PDB entry 4KT5 | X-ray diffraction, 2.70 A resolution | chains A and B of the 3 polymer chains in the assembly

Chain A (and B):
Protein: GrlR
From: Escherichia coli
Notes: chain B of this document is another copy of the same molecule, construct and numbering; everything in this record applies to it too
UniProtKB: Q7DB61 (Q7DB61_ECO57); residue numbers follow UniProt; this construct covers 1-123
Chain sequence (127 residues; numbered -3 to 123; the number before each row is that of its first residue; numbers below 1 keep their minus sign (Ala-3 is residue -3)):
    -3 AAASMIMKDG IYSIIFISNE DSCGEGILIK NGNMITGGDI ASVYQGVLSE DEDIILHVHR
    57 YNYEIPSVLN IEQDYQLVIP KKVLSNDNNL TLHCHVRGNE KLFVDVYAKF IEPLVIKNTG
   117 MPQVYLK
Disordered / not traced: -3, 113-123 (chain B: -3 to 0, 115-123)
Modified / non-standard residues: Mse1, Mse3, Mse30 (selenomethionine; parent Met); Mse117 (selenomethionine)
Construct notes: expression tag (-3 to 0)

How chain A and chain B interact:
Pairs across the interface (44; chain A residue first):
  Ile7(A) - Val39(B)  hydrophobic
  Ile7(A) - Gln41(B)
  Ser9(A) - Tyr57(B)
  Glu21(A) - Ile36(B)
  Ile23(A) - Ile23(B)  hydrophobic
  Ile23(A) - Asp35(B)
  Ile25(A) - Ile25(B)  hydrophobic
  Ile25(A) - Thr32(B)
  Asn27(A) - Asn27(B)
  Asn29(A) - Ile112(B)
  Mse30(A) - Leu110(B)  hydrophobic
  Mse30(A) - Val111(B)
  Mse30(A) - Ile112(B)
  Thr32(A) - Ile25(B)
  Thr32(A) - Leu110(B)
  Gly33(A) - Ile25(B)
  Gly34(A) - Ile23(B)
  Asp35(A) - Ile23(B)
  Ile36(A) - Glu21(B)
  Val39(A) - Ile7(B)  hydrophobic
  Val39(A) - Ile107(B)  hydrophobic
  Val39(A) - Glu108(B)
  Gln41(A) - Ile7(B)
  Gln41(A) - Glu108(B)  hydrogen bond
  Gln41(A) - Pro109(B)  hydrogen bond (side chain-backbone)
  Gln41(A) - Leu110(B)
  Gln41(A) - Val111(B)  hydrogen bond (side chain-backbone)
  Val43(A) - Ile112(B)  hydrophobic
  His53(A) - Glu108(B)  salt bridge
  His55(A) - Ile107(B)
  His55(A) - Glu108(B)
  Tyr57(A) - Ser9(B)
  Tyr57(A) - Ile107(B)  hydrophobic
  Ile107(A) - Val39(B)  hydrophobic
  Ile107(A) - His55(B)
  Ile107(A) - Tyr57(B)  hydrophobic
  Glu108(A) - Val39(B)
  Glu108(A) - Gln41(B)  hydrogen bond
  Pro109(A) - Gln41(B)  hydrogen bond (backbone-side chain)
  Leu110(A) - Gln41(B)
  Val111(A) - Mse30(B)  hydrophobic
  Val111(A) - Gln41(B)  hydrogen bond (backbone-side chain)
  Ile112(A) - Mse30(B)
  Ile112(A) - Val43(B)  hydrophobic
Also at the interface, not in a pair above, chain A (27 interface residues in all): Tyr40, Gly42
Also at the interface, not in a pair above, chain B (25 interface residues in all): Gly33, Gly34, Tyr40, Gly42

Summary:
27 residues of chain A face 25 of chain B across their interface; the contacts include 6 hydrogen bonds and 1
salt bridge. Among the polar pairs are His53(A)-Glu108(B), Gln41(A)-Glu108(B) and Gln41(A)-Pro109(B).
Both chains are GrlR (Escherichia coli). Entry 4KT5 (Structure of GrlR-GrlA complex) was determined by X-ray
diffraction.
